PDB entry 8S7O | electron microscopy, 2.80 A resolution | chains C and F of the 6 polymer chains in the assembly

== Chain C ==
Name: DNA gyrase subunit A
From: Mycobacterium tuberculosis
Notes: EC 5.6.2.2
Reference sequence: P9WG47 (GYRA_MYCTU); residue numbers follow UniProt; this construct covers 2-838
Chain sequence (837 residues; each row starts with the number of its first residue):
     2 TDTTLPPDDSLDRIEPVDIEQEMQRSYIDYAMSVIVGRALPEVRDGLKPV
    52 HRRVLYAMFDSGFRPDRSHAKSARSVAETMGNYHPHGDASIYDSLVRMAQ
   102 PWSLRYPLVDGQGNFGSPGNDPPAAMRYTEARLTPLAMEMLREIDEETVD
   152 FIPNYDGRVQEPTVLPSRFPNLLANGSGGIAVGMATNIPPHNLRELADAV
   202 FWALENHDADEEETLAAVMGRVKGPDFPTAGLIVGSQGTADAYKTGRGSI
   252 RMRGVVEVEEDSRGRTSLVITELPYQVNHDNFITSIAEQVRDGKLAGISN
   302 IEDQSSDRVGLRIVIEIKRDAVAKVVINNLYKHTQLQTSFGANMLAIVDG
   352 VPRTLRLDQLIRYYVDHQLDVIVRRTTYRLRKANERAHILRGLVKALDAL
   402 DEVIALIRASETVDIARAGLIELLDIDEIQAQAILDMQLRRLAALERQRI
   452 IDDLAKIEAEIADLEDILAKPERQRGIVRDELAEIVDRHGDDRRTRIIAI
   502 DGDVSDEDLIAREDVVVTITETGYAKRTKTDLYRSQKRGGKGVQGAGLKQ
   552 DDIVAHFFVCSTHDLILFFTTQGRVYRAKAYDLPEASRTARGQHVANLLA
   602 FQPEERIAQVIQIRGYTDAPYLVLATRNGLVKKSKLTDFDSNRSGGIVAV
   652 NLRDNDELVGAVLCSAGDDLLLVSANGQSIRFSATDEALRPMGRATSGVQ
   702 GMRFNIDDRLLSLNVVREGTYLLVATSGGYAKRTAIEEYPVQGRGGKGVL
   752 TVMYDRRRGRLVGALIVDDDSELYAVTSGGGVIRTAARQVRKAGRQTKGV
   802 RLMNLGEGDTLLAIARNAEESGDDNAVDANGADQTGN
Disordered / not traced: 2-14, 502-838
Construct notes: conflict Ile501 (Ala in P9WG47)
Residues lining bound ligands: A1H5Q (6-[[2-[1-(6-methoxy-1,5-naphthyridin-4-yl)-1,2,3-triazol-4-yl]ethylamino]methyl]-4H-1,4-benzothiazin-3-one): Ala74, Met81, Asp89, Met127
Curated features (UniProtKB/Swiss-Prot):
  - motif: Gln537 to Gly543 (GyrA-box), Gln743 to Gly749 (GyrA-box-1)
  - active site: Tyr129 (O-(5'-phospho-DNA)-tyrosine intermediate)
  - binding site (Ca(2+)): Asp504, Ser506, Glu508, Asp515
  - modified residue: Thr2 (N-acetylthreonine)
  - natural variant: Ala90 (A90V: Confers ciprofloxacin resistance, in clinical isolate), Ser91 (S91P: Confers ciprofloxacin resistance, in clinical isolate), Asp94 (D94A: Confers ciprofloxacin resistance, in clinical isolate; D94G: Confers ciprofloxacin resistance, in clinical isolate; D94H: Confers ciprofloxacin resistance, in clinical isolate ...)
  - mutagenesis: Thr80 (T80A: Slight resistance to fluoroquinolones. Hypersusceptibile, 2- to 14-fold higher sensitivity to fluoroquinolones, 2- to 8-fold more efficient in fluoroquinolone-induced DNA cleavage ...), Gly88 (G88A: Confers fluoroquinolone resistance, IC(50) is 2- to 26-fold higher than wild-type ...), Ala90 to Asp94 (80-fold increased resistance to fluoroquinolones, 32- to 64-fold reduction in fluoroquinolone-induced DNA cleavage), Ala90 (A90G: 4- to 16-fold more efficient in fluoroquinolone-induced DNA cleavage alone ...), Asp94 (D94G/H: 25- 45-fold increased resistance to fluoroquinolones, 4- to 8-fold reduction in fluoroquinolone-induced DNA cleavage ...), Asp504 to Glu514 (Significant reduction in DNA wrapping and supercoiling activity, no change in decatanation or relaxation activities), Glu508 to Asp509 (Slight reduction in supercoiling activity), Lys538 (K538R: Wild-type decatenase activity (changes residue to match E.coli)), Gly540 to Gly543 (No supercoiling activity, almost wild-type decatenation activity, wild-type fluoroquinolone-induced DNA cleavage), Gly540 (G540A: No change in supercoiling activity, wild-type decatenation or fluoroquinolone-induced DNA cleavage), Gly541 (G541A: Reduced supercoiling activity, wild-type decatenation and fluoroquinolone-induced DNA cleavage), Gly543 (G543A: Reduced supercoiling activity, wild-type decatenation and fluoroquinolone-induced DNA cleavage; G543K: No supercoiling activity, wild-type decatenation and fluoroquinolone-induced DNA cleavage), 5 further mutagenesis entries in UniProt

== Chain F ==
Molecule: 150-nt DNA strand
Sequence (150 nucleotides; numbered -83 to 66; the number before each row is that of its first residue; numbers below 1 keep their minus sign (DA-83 is residue -83)):
   -83 AAGCCGCTCTTCGTCCGGTAATAGCGGCCGTACCGCCGGCTGCGCGACCC
   -33 GATGCAGAACGACCGCAAGCGCTGCGCTCCGACCTACCGGAAGGGGTAAT
    17 ACTAAGAAGAGCGAAGGCCGCCGTAGCCCTACGGGCGCAACGTCCGGTAC
Disordered / not traced: -83 to 2, 20-66

== How chain C and chain F interact ==
Pairs across the interface (18):
  Arg39(C) with DG6(F), phosphate contact; DA7(F), hydrogen bond to the phosphate
  Lys49(C) with DG5(F), hydrogen bond to the phosphate; DG6(F), salt bridge to the phosphate
  Val51(C) with DG6(F), sugar contact; DA7(F), phosphate contact
  His52(C) with DG6(F), salt bridge to the phosphate
  His85(C) with DA7(F), salt bridge to the phosphate
  His87(C) with DA7(F), phosphate contact; DA8(F), phosphate contact
  Gly88(C) with DA8(F), hydrogen bond to the phosphate
  Ser91(C) with DA7(F), phosphate contact
  Ser95(C) with DG6(F), sugar contact
  Arg98(C) with DG5(F), salt bridge to the phosphate; DG6(F), phosphate contact
  Gly179(C) with DG5(F), sugar contact
  Ile181(C) with DG5(F), hydrogen bond to the base
  Asn279(C) with DC4(F), hydrogen bond to the phosphate
Other interface residues (no listed pair), chain C (16 interface residues in all): Gly38, Pro86, Gly180
Other interface residues (no listed pair), chain F (6 interface residues in all): DC3

== Summary ==
Chain C and chain F form an interface of 16 and 6 residues respectively; the contacts include 5 hydrogen bonds
and 4 salt bridges. Among the polar pairs are Ile181(C)-DG5(F), Arg39(C)-DA7(F) and Lys49(C)-DG5(F). Bound to
chain C: compound A1H5Q.
Chain C is DNA gyrase subunit A (Mycobacterium tuberculosis) and chain F is a 150-nt DNA strand; the
structure, M. tuberculosis gyrase holocomplex with 150 bp DNA and BDM71403, was determined by electron
microscopy.
